PDB entry 4A3D | X-ray diffraction, 3.40 A resolution | chains B and P of the 15 polymer chains in the assembly

# Chain B
Molecule: DNA-directed RNA polymerase II subunit RPB2
Source organism: Saccharomyces cerevisiae
Notes: EC 2.7.7.6
UniProt: P08518 (RPB2_YEAST); residues 1-1224 here = UniProt positions 1-1224
Chain sequence (1224 residues; numbered 1 to 1224; the number before each row is that of its first residue):
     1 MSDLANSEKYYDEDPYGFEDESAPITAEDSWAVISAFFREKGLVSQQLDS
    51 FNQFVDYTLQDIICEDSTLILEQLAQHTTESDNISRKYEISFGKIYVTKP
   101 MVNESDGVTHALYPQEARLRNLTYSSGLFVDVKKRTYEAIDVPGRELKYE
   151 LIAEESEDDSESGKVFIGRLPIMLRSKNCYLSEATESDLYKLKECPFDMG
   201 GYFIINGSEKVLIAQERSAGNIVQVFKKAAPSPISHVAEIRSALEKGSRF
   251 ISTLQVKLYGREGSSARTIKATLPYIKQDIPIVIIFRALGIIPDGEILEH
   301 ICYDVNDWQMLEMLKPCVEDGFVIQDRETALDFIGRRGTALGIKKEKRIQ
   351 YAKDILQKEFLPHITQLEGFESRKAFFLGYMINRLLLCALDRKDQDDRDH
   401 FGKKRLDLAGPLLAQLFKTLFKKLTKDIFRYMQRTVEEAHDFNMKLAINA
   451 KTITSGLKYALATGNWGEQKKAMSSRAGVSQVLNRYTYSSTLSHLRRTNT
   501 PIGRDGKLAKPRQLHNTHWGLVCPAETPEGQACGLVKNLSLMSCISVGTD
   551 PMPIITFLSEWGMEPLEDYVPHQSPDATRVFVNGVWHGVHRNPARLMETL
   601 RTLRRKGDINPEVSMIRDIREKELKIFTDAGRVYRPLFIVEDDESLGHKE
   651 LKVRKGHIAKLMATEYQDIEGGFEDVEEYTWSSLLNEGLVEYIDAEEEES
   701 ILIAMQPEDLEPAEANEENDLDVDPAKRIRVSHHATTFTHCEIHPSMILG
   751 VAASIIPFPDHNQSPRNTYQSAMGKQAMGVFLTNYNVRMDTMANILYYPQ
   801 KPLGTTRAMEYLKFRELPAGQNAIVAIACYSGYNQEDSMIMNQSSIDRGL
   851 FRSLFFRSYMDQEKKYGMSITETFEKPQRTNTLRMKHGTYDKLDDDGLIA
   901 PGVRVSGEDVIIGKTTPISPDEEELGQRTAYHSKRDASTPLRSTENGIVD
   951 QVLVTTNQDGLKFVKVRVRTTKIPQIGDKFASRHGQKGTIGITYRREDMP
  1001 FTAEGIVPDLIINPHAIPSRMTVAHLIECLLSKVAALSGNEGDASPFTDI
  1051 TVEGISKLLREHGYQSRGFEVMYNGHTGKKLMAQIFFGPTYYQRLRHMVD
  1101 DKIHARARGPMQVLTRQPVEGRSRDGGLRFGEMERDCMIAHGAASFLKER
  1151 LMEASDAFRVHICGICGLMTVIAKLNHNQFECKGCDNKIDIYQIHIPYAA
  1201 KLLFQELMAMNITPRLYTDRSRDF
Not modelled in the structure: 1-19, 71-89, 135-163, 438-445, 503-508, 669-677, 716-721, 920-932
Metal / ion sites: Zn2+: Cys-1163, Cys-1166, Cys-1182, Cys-1185

# Chain P
Molecule: 6-nt RNA strand
Sequence (6 nucleotides; numbered 5 to 10; the number before each row is that of its first residue):
     5 CCAGGA
Metal / ion sites: Mg2+: A10 (shared with 3 residues of chain A)

# How chain B and chain P interact
Contacting residue pairs - 14 pairs, chain B then chain P:
  Ala-477(B) / C5(P)  sugar contact
  Ala-477(B) / C6(P)  sugar contact
  Gly-478(B) / C6(P)  sugar contact
  Gln-481(B) / C6(P)  phosphate contact
  Gln-481(B) / A7(P)  sugar contact
  Arg-497(B) / G8(P)  salt bridge to the phosphate
  Gln-776(B) / G8(P)  phosphate contact
  Gln-776(B) / G9(P)  hydrogen bond to the phosphate
  Lys-979(B) / G9(P)  hydrogen bond to the phosphate
  Lys-979(B) / A10(P)  salt bridge to the phosphate
  Lys-987(B) / A10(P)  salt bridge to the phosphate
  His-1097(B) / G8(P)  sugar contact
  His-1097(B) / G9(P)  sugar contact
  Lys-1102(B) / G9(P)  sugar contact
Other interface residues (no listed pair), chain B (11 interface residues in all): Tyr-486, Ala-772

# Summary
The interface between chain B and chain P involves 11 residues on one side and 6 on the other, with 2 hydrogen
bonds and 3 salt bridges. Among the polar pairs are Gln-776(B)/G9(P), Lys-979(B)/G9(P) and Arg-497(B)/G8(P).
Chain B is DNA-directed RNA polymerase II subunit RPB2 (Saccharomyces cerevisiae) and chain P is a 6-nt RNA
strand; the structure, RNA Polymerase II initial transcribing complex with a 6nt DNA-RNA hybrid, was
determined by X-ray diffraction together with 4A3B, 4A3C, 4A3E, 4A3F, 4A3G, 4A3I and 4 further entries from
the same study.
